5X0Y - chains J and O of the 11 polymer chains in the assembly; structure by electron microscopy, 4.69 A resolution (low resolution: residue-level contacts below are approximate; hydrogen-bond / salt-bridge calls are withheld).

Chain J:
Molecule: 167-nt DNA strand
Sequence (167 nucleotides; each row starts with the number of its first residue; numbers below 1 keep their minus sign (DA-19 is residue -19)):
   -19 ATCGTACTTCTCGACAAGCTATCGGATGTATATATCTGACACGTGCCTGG
    31 AGACTAGGGAGTAATCCCCTTGGCGGTTAAAACGCGGGGGACAGCGCGTA
    81 CGTGCGTTTAAGCGGTGCTAGAGCTGTCTACGACCAATTGAGCGGCCTCG
   131 GCACCGGGATTCTCGAT
Not modelled in the structure: -19 to 0, 147

Chain O:
Protein: Transcription regulatory protein SNF2
From: Saccharomyces cerevisiae (strain ATCC 204508 / S288c)
Notes: EC 3.6.4.-
UniProtKB: P22082 (SNF2_YEAST); numbering as in UniProt (aligned over 666-1400)
Amino-acid sequence (735 residues; numbered 666 to 1400; the number before each row is that of its first residue):
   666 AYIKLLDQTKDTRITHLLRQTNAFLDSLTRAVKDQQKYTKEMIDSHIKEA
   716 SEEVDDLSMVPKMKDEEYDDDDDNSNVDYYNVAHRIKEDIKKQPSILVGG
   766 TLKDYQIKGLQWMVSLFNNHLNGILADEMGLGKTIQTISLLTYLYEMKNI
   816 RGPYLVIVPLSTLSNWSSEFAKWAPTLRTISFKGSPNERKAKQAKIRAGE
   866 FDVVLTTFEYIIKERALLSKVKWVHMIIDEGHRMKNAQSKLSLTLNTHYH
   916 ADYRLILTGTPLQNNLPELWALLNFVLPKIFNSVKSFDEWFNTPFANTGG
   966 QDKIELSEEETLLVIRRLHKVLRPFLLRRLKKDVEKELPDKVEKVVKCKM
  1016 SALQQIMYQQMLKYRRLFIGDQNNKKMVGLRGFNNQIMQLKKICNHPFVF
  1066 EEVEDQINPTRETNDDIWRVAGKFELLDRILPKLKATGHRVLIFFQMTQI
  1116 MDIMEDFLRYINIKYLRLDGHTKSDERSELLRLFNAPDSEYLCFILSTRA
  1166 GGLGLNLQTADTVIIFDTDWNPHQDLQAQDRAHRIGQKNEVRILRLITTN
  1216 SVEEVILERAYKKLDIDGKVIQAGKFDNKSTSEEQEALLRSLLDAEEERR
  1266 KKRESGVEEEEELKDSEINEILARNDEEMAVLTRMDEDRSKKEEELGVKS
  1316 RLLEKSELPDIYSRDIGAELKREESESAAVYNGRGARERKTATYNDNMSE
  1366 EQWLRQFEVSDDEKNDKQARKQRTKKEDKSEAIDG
Not modelled in the structure: 666-669, 691-742, 961-966, 1033-1045, 1270-1276, 1310-1313, 1321-1335, 1350-1400
UniProt features mapped onto this chain:
  - motif: Asp894 to His897 (DEGH box)
  - binding site (ATP): Asp792 to Thr799
  - modified residue (Phosphoserine): Ser716, Ser1340

Interface between chain J and chain O:
Contacting residue pairs - 22 pairs, chain J then chain O:
  DT51(J) - Arg1046(O)
  DT51(J) - Asn1049(O)
  DG52(J) - Arg1046(O)
  DG52(J) - Asn1049(O)
  DG52(J) - Met1053(O)
  DG52(J) - Met1112(O)
  DG53(J) - Met1112(O)
  DC54(J) - Thr1113(O)
  DC54(J) - Ser1162(O)
  DC54(J) - Ala1165(O)
  DG55(J) - Gly1135(O)
  DG55(J) - Arg1142(O)
  DG55(J) - Ala1165(O)
  DG56(J) - Leu825(O)
  DG56(J) - Ser826(O)
  DG56(J) - Glu874(O)
  DT57(J) - Glu874(O)
  DT57(J) - Tyr875(O)
  DT57(J) - Lys878(O)
  DT58(J) - Arg854(O)
  DT58(J) - Tyr875(O)
  DT58(J) - Lys878(O)
Interface residues without a listed pair, chain O (19 interface residues in all): Phe1048, Ile1052, Arg1164, Gly1166

In short:
Chain J and chain O form an interface of 8 and 19 residues respectively. Curated annotation (UniProt) lists 8
ATP-binding residues on chain O.
Chain J is a 167-nt DNA strand and chain O is Transcription regulatory protein SNF2 (Saccharomyces cerevisiae
(strain ATCC 204508 / S288c)); the structure, Complex of Snf2-Nucleosome complex with Snf2 bound to SHL2 of
the nucleosome, was determined by electron microscopy together with 5X0X from the same study.
